Entry 8JAY (electron microscopy, 4.20 A resolution (low resolution: residue-level contacts below are approximate; hydrogen-bond / salt-bridge calls are withheld)); this record covers chains I and M of the 16 polymer chains in the assembly.

Chain I (and M):
Molecule: Piwi domain-containing protein
Source organism: Thermoflavifilum thermophilum
Notes: chain M of this document is another copy of the same molecule, construct and numbering; everything in this record applies to it too
UniProt: A0A1I7NFD7 (A0A1I7NFD7_9BACT); residues 1-507 here = UniProt positions 1-507
Amino-acid sequence (507 residues; each row starts with the number of its first residue):
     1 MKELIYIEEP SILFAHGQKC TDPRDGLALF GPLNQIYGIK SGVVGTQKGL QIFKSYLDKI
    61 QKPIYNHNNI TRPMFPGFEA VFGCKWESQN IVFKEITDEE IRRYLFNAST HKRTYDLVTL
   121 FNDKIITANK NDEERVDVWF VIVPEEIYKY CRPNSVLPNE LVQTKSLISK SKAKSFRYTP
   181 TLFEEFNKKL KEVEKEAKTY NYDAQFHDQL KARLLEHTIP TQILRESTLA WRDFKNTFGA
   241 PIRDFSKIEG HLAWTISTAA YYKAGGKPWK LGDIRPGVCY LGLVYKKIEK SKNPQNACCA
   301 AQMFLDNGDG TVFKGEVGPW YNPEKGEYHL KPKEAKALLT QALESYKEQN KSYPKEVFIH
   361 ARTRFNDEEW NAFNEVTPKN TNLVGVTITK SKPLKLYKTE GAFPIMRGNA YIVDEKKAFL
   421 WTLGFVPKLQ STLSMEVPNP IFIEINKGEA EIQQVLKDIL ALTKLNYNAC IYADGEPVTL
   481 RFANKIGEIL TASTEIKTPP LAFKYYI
Disordered / not traced: 145-203
Reported in the primary citation:
  - mutagenesis - E133A/R135A/D137A: decreased catalytic activity
  - mutagenesis - Y37A/K40A: abolished catalytic activity

Interface between chain I and chain M:
Contacting residue pairs (37; chain I residue first):
  Gln35(I) - Asn90(M)
  Tyr37(I) - Tyr37(M)
  Tyr37(I) - Gly38(M)
  Tyr37(I) - Glu87(M)
  Tyr37(I) - Asn90(M)
  Gly38(I) - Tyr37(M)
  Ile39(I) - Tyr37(M)
  Lys40(I) - Gln35(M)
  Lys40(I) - Ile36(M)
  Lys40(I) - Tyr37(M)
  Asn90(I) - Gln35(M)
  Asn129(I) - Thr218(M)
  Asn129(I) - Tyr505(M)
  Lys130(I) - Thr498(M)
  Lys130(I) - Pro500(M)
  Lys130(I) - Leu501(M)
  Lys130(I) - Ala502(M)
  Asn131(I) - Leu501(M)
  Glu133(I) - Tyr262(M)
  Glu133(I) - Lys504(M)
  Glu134(I) - Lys267(M)
  Arg135(I) - Ile36(M)
  Arg135(I) - Tyr37(M)
  Arg135(I) - Arg135(M)
  Arg135(I) - Asp137(M)
  Arg135(I) - Ala264(M)
  Asp137(I) - Tyr37(M)
  Asp137(I) - Arg135(M)
  Glu216(I) - Glu216(M)
  Tyr262(I) - Glu133(M)
  Ala264(I) - Arg135(M)
  Leu501(I) - Lys130(M)
  Leu501(I) - Asn131(M)
  Ala502(I) - Lys130(M)
  Lys504(I) - Asp132(M)
  Lys504(I) - Glu133(M)
  Tyr505(I) - Asn129(M)
Also at the interface, not in a pair above, chain I (25 interface residues in all): Glu87, Thr218, Gly265, Thr498, Pro500
Also at the interface, not in a pair above, chain M (28 interface residues in all): Glu134, Gly265, Gly266, Lys314

In short:
The interface between chain I and chain M involves 25 residues on one side and 28 on the other. The paper
reports that E133A/R135A/D137A of chain I reduce catalytic activity; Y37A/K40A of chain I abolish catalytic
activity.
Both chains are Piwi domain-containing protein (Thermoflavifilum thermophilum). Entry 8JAY (CrtSPARTA Octamer
bound with guide-target) was determined by electron microscopy, deposited together with 8J84, 8J8H, 8J9G and
8J9P.
